Entry 7FET (electron microscopy, 3.70 A resolution); this record covers chains A and B of the 3 polymer chains in the assembly.

# Chain A (and B)
Name: Spike glycoprotein
Source organism: Severe acute respiratory syndrome coronavirus 2
Notes: chain B of this document is another copy of the same molecule, construct and numbering; everything in this record applies to it too
UniProt: P0DTC2 (SPIKE_SARS2); numbering as in UniProt; present here: 15-68, 71-143, 145-1208
Chain sequence (1191 residues; row label = number of the first residue in the row; note: 3 numbers in that range are skipped by the numbering (no residue carries them; nothing is unmodelled there)):
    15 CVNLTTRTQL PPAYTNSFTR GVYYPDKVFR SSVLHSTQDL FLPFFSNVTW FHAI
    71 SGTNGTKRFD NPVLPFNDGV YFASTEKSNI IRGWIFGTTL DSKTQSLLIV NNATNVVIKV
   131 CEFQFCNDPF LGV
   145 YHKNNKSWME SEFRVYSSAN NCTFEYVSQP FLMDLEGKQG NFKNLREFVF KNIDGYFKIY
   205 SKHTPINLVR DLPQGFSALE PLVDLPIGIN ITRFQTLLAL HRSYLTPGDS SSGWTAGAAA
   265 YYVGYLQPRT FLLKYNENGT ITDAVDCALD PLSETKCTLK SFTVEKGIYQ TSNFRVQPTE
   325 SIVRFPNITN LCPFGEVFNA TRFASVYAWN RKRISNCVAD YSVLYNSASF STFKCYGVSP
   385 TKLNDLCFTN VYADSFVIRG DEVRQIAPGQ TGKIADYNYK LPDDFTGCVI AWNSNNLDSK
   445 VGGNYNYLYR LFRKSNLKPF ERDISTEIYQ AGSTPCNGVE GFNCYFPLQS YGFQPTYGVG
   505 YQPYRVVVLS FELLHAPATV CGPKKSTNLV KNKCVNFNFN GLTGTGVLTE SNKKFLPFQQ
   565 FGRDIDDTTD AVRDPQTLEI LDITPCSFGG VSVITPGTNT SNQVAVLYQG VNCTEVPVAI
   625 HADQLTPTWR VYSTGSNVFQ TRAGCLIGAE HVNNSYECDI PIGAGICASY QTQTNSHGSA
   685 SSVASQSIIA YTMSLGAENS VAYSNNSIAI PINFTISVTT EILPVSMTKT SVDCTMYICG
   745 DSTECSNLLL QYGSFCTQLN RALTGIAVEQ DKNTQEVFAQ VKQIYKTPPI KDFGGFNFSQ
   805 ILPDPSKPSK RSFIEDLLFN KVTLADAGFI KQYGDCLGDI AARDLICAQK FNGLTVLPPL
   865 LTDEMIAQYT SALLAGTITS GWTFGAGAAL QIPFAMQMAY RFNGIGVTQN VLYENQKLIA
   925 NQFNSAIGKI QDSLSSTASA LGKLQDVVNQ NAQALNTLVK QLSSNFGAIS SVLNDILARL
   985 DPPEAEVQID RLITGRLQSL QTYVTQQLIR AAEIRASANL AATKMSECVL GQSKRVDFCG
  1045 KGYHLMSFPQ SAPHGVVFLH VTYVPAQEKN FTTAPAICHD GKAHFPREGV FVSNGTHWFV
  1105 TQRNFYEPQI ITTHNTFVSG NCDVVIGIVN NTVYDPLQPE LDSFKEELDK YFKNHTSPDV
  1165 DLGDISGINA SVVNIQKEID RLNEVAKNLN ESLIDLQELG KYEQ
Not modelled in the structure: 15-26, 71-79, 107, 145-164, 173-185, 246-262, 622-640, 677-688, 828-853, 1148-1208 (chain B: 15-26, 71-79, 130, 145-164, 173-185, 246-262, 592, 622-640, 677-688, 828-854, 1148-1208)
Cystine bridges: C291-C301, C336-C361, C379-C432, C391-C525, C480-C488, C538-C590, C617-C649, C662-C671, C738-C760, C743-C749, C1032-C1043, C1082-C1126
Covalent attachments: N-acetylglucosamine (NAG) linked to N61, N165, N234, N282, N603, N616, N657, N709, N717, N801, N1074, N1098, N1134
Sequence notes: variant Y501 (Asn in P0DTC2), D570 (Ala in P0DTC2), G614 (Asp in P0DTC2), H681 (Pro in P0DTC2), G682 (Arg in P0DTC2), S683 (Arg in P0DTC2), S685 (Arg in P0DTC2), I716 (Thr in P0DTC2), A982 (Ser in P0DTC2), P986 (Lys in P0DTC2), P987 (Val in P0DTC2), H1118 (Asp in P0DTC2)
UniProt features mapped onto this chain:
  - region: N280 to C301 (Putative superantigen), R403 to D405 (Integrin-binding motif), N448 to F456 (Immunodominant HLA epitope recognized by the CD8+), S816 to Y837 (Fusion peptide 1), K835 to F855 (Fusion peptide 2), D1163 to E1202 (Heptad repeat 2)
  - site: R815, S816 (Cleavage)
  - glycosylation: N17 (N-linked (GlcNAc...) (complex) asparagine), N61 (N-linked (GlcNAc...) (hybrid) asparagine), N74 (N-linked (GlcNAc...) (complex) asparagine), N122 (N-linked (GlcNAc...) (hybrid) asparagine), N149 (N-linked (GlcNAc...) (complex) asparagine), N165 (N-linked (GlcNAc...) (complex) asparagine), N234 (N-linked (GlcNAc...) (high mannose) asparagine), N282 (N-linked (GlcNAc...) (complex) asparagine), T323 (O-linked (GalNAc) threonine), S325 (O-linked (HexNAc...) serine), N331 (N-linked (GlcNAc...) (complex) asparagine), N343 (N-linked (GlcNAc...) (complex) asparagine), N603 (N-linked (GlcNAc...) (hybrid) asparagine), N616 (N-linked (GlcNAc...) (complex) asparagine), N657 (N-linked (GlcNAc...) (complex) asparagine), T676 (O-linked (GlcNAc...) threonine), T678 (O-linked (GlcNAc...) threonine), N709 (N-linked (GlcNAc...) (high mannose) asparagine), N717 (N-linked (GlcNAc...) (hybrid) asparagine), N801 (N-linked (GlcNAc...) (hybrid) asparagine) and 6 more in UniProt
  - natural variant: L18 (L18F: In strain: Beta/B.1.351, Gamma/P.1 and 1 more), T19 (T19I: In strain: Omicron/BQ.1.1, Omicron/XBB.1.5 and 1 more; T19R: In strain: Delta/B.1.617.2, Omicron/BA.2 and 4 more), T20 (T20N: In strain: Gamma/P.1), L24 to A27 (sequence variant, change not given here; In strain: Omicron/BA.2, Omicron/BA.2.12.1 and 6 more), P26 (P26S: In strain: Gamma/P.1), Q52 (Q52H: In strain: Omicron/EG.5.1), A67 (A67V: In strain: Eta/B.1.525, Omicron/BA.1), G75 (G75V: In strain: Lambda/C.37), T76 (T76I: In strain: Lambda/C.37), D80 (D80A: In strain: Beta/B.1.351), V83 (V83A: In strain: Omicron/XBB.1.5, Omicron/EG.5.1), T95 (T95I: In strain: Iota/B.1.526, Mu/B.1.621 and 2 more), 77 further natural variant entries in UniProt
  - mutagenesis: N121 (N121Q: Partial loss of biliverdin affinity), R190 (R190K: Partial loss of biliverdin affinity), N234 (N234Q: Increased resistance to neutralizing antibodies), N331 (N331Q: Reduced viral infectivity), N343 (N343Q: Reduced viral infectivity), L452 (L452R: Increased resistance to neutralizing antibodies. Decreases HLA binding to NF9 epitope. Increased binding affinity to human ACE2), Y453 (Y453F: Decreased HLA binding to NF9 epitope. Increased binding affinity to human ACE2), A475 (A475V: Increased resistance to neutralizing antibodies), V483 (V483A: Increased resistance to neutralizing antibodies), E484 (E484D: Increased replication in human TMEM106B overexpressing cells), F490 (F490L: Increased resistance to neutralizing antibodies and human covalescent sera neutralization), Q493 (Q493N: Reduced host ACE2-binding affinity in vitro; Q493Y: Reduced host ACE2-binding affinity in vitro), 7 further mutagenesis entries in UniProt
From the paper describing this entry:
  - self-association interface (contacts with another copy of this molecule); pairs are residue here / residue on that copy: D570-K964

# Interface between chain A and chain B
Residue-residue contacts (119):
  N317(A) - D737(B)
  R319(A) - D737(B)  salt bridge
  R319(A) - T739(B)
  R319(A) - M740(B)
  N360(A) - F168(B)
  H519(A) - G232(B)
  A522(A) - Y200(B)
  T549(A) - D745(B)
  K558(A) - F43(B)
  K558(A) - N282(B)
  F559(A) - F43(B)  hydrophobic
  L560(A) - N282(B)
  L560(A) - G283(B)
  L560(A) - T284(B)
  F562(A) - Y38(B)  hydrophobic
  F562(A) - K41(B)
  F562(A) - E224(B)
  F562(A) - P225(B)  hydrophobic
  Q563(A) - V42(B)
  Q563(A) - F43(B)
  Q563(A) - G283(B)
  Q564(A) - K41(B)  hydrogen bond (backbone-backbone)
  F565(A) - K41(B)
  F565(A) - F43(B)
  G566(A) - F43(B)
  R567(A) - V42(B)
  R567(A) - F43(B)  hydrogen bond (backbone-backbone)
  D570(A) - N960(B)
  D570(A) - V963(B)
  D570(A) - K964(B)
  P589(A) - F855(B)  hydrophobic
  F592(A) - M740(B)  hydrophobic
  F592(A) - G857(B)
  F592(A) - L858(B)
  F592(A) - T859(B)
  Q613(A) - L861(B)
  A647(A) - P862(B)  hydrophobic
  P665(A) - L864(B)  hydrophobic
  A668(A) - P863(B)  hydrogen bond (backbone-backbone)
  A668(A) - L864(B)
  A668(A) - T866(B)
  G669(A) - L864(B)  hydrogen bond (backbone-backbone)
  G669(A) - M869(B)
  M697(A) - L864(B)  hydrophobic
  M697(A) - M869(B)  hydrophobic
  L699(A) - K786(B)
  L699(A) - M869(B)  hydrophobic
  L699(A) - Q872(B)
  L699(A) - Y873(B)
  G700(A) - K786(B)
  A701(A) - Q787(B)
  A701(A) - I788(B)  hydrogen bond (backbone-backbone)
  E702(A) - I788(B)
  E702(A) - K790(B)
  N703(A) - Q787(B)
  N703(A) - I788(B)  hydrogen bond (backbone-backbone)
  N703(A) - Y789(B)
  N703(A) - K790(B)  hydrogen bond (backbone-backbone)
  V705(A) - Y789(B)  hydrophobic
  A706(A) - Q895(B)
  Y707(A) - D796(B)
  Y707(A) - F797(B)  hydrophobic
  Y707(A) - T883(B)
  Y707(A) - I896(B)
  Y707(A) - P897(B)
  Y707(A) - F898(B)  hydrogen bond (side chain-backbone)
  N709(A) - P897(B)
  S711(A) - Q895(B)
  S711(A) - P897(B)
  I712(A) - Q895(B)
  I712(A) - I896(B)  hydrophobic
  A713(A) - L894(B)
  A713(A) - Q895(B)
  P715(A) - L894(B)
  Q957(A) - R765(B)
  T961(A) - S758(B)
  T961(A) - Q762(B)
  K964(A) - S758(B)
  Q965(A) - G757(B)
  Q965(A) - S758(B)  hydrogen bond (side chain-backbone)
  Q965(A) - F759(B)
  S968(A) - Q755(B)  hydrogen bond (side chain-backbone)
  S968(A) - Y756(B)
  S968(A) - G757(B)  hydrogen bond (side chain-backbone)
  N969(A) - Q755(B)
  F970(A) - Q755(B)
  F970(A) - Y756(B)  hydrophobic
  G971(A) - Q755(B)
  T1006(A) - Q762(B)
  T1006(A) - Q1005(B)  hydrogen bond
  I1013(A) - L1012(B)  hydrophobic
  I1013(A) - I1013(B)  hydrophobic
  E1017(A) - R1019(B)  salt bridge
  R1039(A) - E1031(B)  salt bridge
  R1039(A) - R1039(B)
  V1040(A) - S1030(B)
  V1040(A) - E1031(B)
  D1041(A) - S1030(B)
  E1072(A) - A893(B)
  E1072(A) - L894(B)
  N1074(A) - Q895(B)
  T1077(A) - P897(B)
  T1077(A) - M900(B)
  P1079(A) - Y917(B)
  F1089(A) - N914(B)
  F1089(A) - Y917(B)  hydrophobic
  F1089(A) - E918(B)
  P1090(A) - Q913(B)
  E1092(A) - N907(B)
  G1093(A) - Y904(B)
  V1094(A) - Y904(B)  hydrophobic
  R1107(A) - W886(B)
  R1107(A) - Y904(B)
  S1123(A) - N914(B)  hydrogen bond
  S1123(A) - E918(B)
  V1128(A) - Y917(B)
  V1128(A) - E918(B)
  V1129(A) - Y917(B)  hydrophobic
  I1130(A) - K921(B)
Interface residues without a listed pair, chain A (80 interface residues in all): Q321, T547, I569, G667, S704, S708, N710, Q1002, T1009, Q1010, K1045, G1046, Y1047, F1121, L1141
Interface residues without a listed pair, chain B (84 interface residues in all): D40, R44, V47, I231, Q784, P792, L865, I882, T887, A890, Q920, N978, T1009, L1034, G1035, L1141

# Summary
80 residues of chain A face 84 of chain B across their interface, with 13 hydrogen bonds and 3 salt bridges.
Polar pairs include R319(A)-D737(B), E1017(A)-R1019(B) and R1039(A)-E1031(B). Covalently linked
N-acetylglucosamine: at N61(A), N165(A), N234(A), N282(A), N603(A) and N616(A) and 7 more. From the paper: a
self-association interface involving D570(A).
Both chains are Spike glycoprotein (Severe acute respiratory syndrome coronavirus 2). Entry 7FET (SARS-CoV-2
B.1.1.7 Spike Glycoprotein trimer) was determined by electron microscopy together with 7FEM from the same
study.
